Entry 9L2K (X-ray diffraction, 2.78 A resolution); this record covers chains H and L of the 3 polymer chains in the assembly.

Chain H:
Protein: SD22 heavy chain
From: Homo sapiens
Sequence (223 residues; numbered 1 to 223; the number before each row is that of its first residue):
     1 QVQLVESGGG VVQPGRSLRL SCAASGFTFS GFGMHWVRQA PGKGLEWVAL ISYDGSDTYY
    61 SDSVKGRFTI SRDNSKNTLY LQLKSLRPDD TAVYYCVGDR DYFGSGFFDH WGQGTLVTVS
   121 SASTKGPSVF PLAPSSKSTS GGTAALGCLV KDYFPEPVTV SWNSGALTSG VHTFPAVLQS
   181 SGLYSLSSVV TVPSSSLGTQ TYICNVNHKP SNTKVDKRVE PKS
Not modelled in the structure: 122-223
Disulfides: C22-C96

Chain L:
Protein: SD22 light chain
From: Homo sapiens
Sequence (214 residues; row label = number of the first residue in the row):
     1 DIQMTQSPSS LSASIGDRVT ITCRASRHIT NHLNWYQHKP GRAPKLLIYE ASNLQAGVPS
    61 RFSGSGSGTD FTFTISSLQP EDFATYYCQQ YDNLPPAFGG GTKVDIKRTV AAPSVFIFPP
   121 SDEQLKSGTA SVVCLLNNFY PREAKVQWKV DNALQSGNSQ ESVTEQDSKD STYSLSSTLT
   181 LSKADYEKHK VYACEVTHQG LSSPVTKSFN RGEC
Not modelled in the structure: 109-214
Disulfides: C23-C88
From the paper describing this entry:
  - binding site for N-acetylglucosamine: Q55

Chain H / chain L interface:
Residue-residue contacts - 28 pairs, chain H then chain L:
  V37(H) - F98(L)  hydrophobic
  Q39(H) - H38(L)  hydrogen bond
  Q39(H) - Y87(L)
  G44(H) - Y87(L)
  L45(H) - P44(L)  hydrophobic
  L45(H) - Y87(L)
  L45(H) - F98(L)
  W47(H) - P96(L)
  W47(H) - F98(L)
  Y95(H) - A43(L)  hydrophobic
  R100(H) - L46(L)
  R100(H) - Y49(L)
  R100(H) - Q55(L)
  F103(H) - L94(L)  hydrophobic
  S105(H) - Y91(L)
  G106(H) - N34(L)  hydrogen bond (backbone-side chain)
  G106(H) - Y36(L)
  G106(H) - Q89(L)  hydrogen bond (backbone-side chain)
  F107(H) - N34(L)
  F107(H) - Y49(L)  hydrophobic
  F107(H) - Y91(L)
  F108(H) - Y36(L)  hydrogen bond (backbone-side chain)
  F108(H) - L46(L)
  F108(H) - Q89(L)
  F108(H) - F98(L)  hydrophobic
  D109(H) - L46(L)
  W111(H) - P44(L)  hydrophobic
  G112(H) - A43(L)
Other interface residues (no listed pair), chain H (19 interface residues in all): K43, E46, L50, Y59
Other interface residues (no listed pair), chain L (15 interface residues in all): P95

Overview:
19 residues of chain H and 15 residues of chain L are in contact; the contacts include 4 hydrogen bonds. Polar
contacts include Q39(H)-H38(L), G106(H)-N34(L) and G106(H)-Q89(L). From the paper: a binding site for
N-acetylglucosamine at Q55(L).
Here chain H is SD22 heavy chain and chain L is SD22 light chain, both from Homo sapiens. Entry 9L2K (The
crystal structure of SFTSV Gn and SD22 antibody complex) was determined by X-ray diffraction.
